Entry 7X3W (electron microscopy, 3.10 A resolution); this record covers chains D and J of the 11 polymer chains in the assembly.

# Chain D
Molecule: Histone H2B 1.1
Organism: Xenopus laevis
Reference sequence: P02281 (H2B11_XENLA); residues -3 to 122 here correspond to UniProt positions 1-126 (UniProt number = residue number + 4)
Amino-acid sequence (126 residues; each row starts with the number of its first residue; numbers below 1 keep their minus sign (Met-3 is residue -3)):
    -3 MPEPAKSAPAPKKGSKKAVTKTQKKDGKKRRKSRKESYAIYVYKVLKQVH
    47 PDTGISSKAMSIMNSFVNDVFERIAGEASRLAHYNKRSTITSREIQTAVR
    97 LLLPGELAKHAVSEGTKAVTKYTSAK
Unresolved in the structure: -3 to 28, 122
Swiss-Prot annotation at these positions:
  - modified residue: Lys2 (N6-acetyllysine), Lys9 (N6-acetyllysine), Ser11 (Phosphoserine), Lys12 (N6-acetyllysine), Lys17 (N6-acetyllysine)
  - glycosylation: Ser109 (O-linked (GlcNAc) serine)
  - cross-link: Lys117 (Glycyl lysine isopeptide (Lys-Gly) (interchain with G-Cter in ubiquitin))

# Chain J
Molecule: 146-nt DNA strand
Sequence (146 nucleotides; numbered 1 to 146; the number before each row is that of its first residue):
     1 TCAGGATGTATATATCTGACACGTGCCTGGAGACTAGGGAGTAATCCCCT
    51 TGGCGGTTAAAACGCGGGGGACAGCGCGTACGTGCGTTTAAGCGGTGCTA
   101 GAGCTGTCTACGACCAATTGAGCGGCCTCGGCACCGGGATTCTCCA

# How chain D and chain J interact
Contacting residue pairs (11):
  Ser29(D) with DC104(J), hydrogen bond to the phosphate
  Arg30(D) with DT28(J), sugar contact
  Tyr39(D) with DA21(J), hydrogen bond to the phosphate
  Gly50(D) with DA21(J), phosphate contact
  Ile51(D) with DA21(J), phosphate contact
  Ser52(D) with DC20(J), phosphate contact
  Ser53(D) with DC20(J), hydrogen bond to the phosphate
  Arg83(D) with DG41(J), salt bridge to the phosphate
  Ser84(D) with DG39(J), sugar contact; DA40(J), hydrogen bond to the phosphate
  Thr85(D) with DA40(J), hydrogen bond to the phosphate
Other interface residues (no listed pair), chain J (8 interface residues in all): DC27

# Overview
10 residues of chain D face 8 of chain J across their interface, with 5 hydrogen bonds and 1 salt bridge.
Among the polar pairs are Ser29(D)-DC104(J), Tyr39(D)-DA21(J) and Ser53(D)-DC20(J).
Chain D is Histone H2B 1.1 (Xenopus laevis) and chain J is a 146-nt DNA strand; the structure, Cryo-EM
structure of ISW1-N1 nucleosome, was determined by electron microscopy (same publication as 7X3T, 7X3V and
7X3X).
